Entry 6SL5 (electron microscopy, 2.84 A resolution); this record covers chains B and H of the 19 polymer chains in the assembly.

== Chain B ==
Name: Photosystem I P700 chlorophyll a apoprotein A2
Source organism: Dunaliella salina
Notes: EC 1.97.1.12
UniProtKB: D0FXZ0 (D0FXZ0_DUNSA); numbering as in UniProt (aligned over 3-735)
Chain sequence (733 residues; each row starts with the number of its first residue):
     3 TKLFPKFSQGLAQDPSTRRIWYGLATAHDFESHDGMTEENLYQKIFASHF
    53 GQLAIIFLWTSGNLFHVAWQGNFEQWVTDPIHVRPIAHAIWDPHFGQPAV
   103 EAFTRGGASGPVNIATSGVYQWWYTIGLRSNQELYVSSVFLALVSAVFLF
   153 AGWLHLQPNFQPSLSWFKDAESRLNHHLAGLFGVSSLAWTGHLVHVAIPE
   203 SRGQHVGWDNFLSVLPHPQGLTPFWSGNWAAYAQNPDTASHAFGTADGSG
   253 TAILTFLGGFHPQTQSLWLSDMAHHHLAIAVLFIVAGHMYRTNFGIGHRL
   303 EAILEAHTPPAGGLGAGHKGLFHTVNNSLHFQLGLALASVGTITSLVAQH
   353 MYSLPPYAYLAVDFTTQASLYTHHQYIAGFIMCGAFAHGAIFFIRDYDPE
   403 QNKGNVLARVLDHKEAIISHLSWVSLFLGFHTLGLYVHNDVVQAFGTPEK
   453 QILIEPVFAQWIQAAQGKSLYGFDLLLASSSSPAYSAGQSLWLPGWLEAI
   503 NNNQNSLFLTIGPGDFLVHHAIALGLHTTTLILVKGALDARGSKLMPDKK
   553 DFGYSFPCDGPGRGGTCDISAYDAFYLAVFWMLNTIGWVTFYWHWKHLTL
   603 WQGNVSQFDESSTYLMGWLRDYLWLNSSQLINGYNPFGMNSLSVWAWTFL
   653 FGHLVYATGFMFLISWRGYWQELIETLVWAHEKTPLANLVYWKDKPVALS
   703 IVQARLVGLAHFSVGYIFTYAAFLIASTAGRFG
Metal / ion sites: chlorophyll a Mg near D94 (its only coordinating residue here); Ca2+ near E135 (its only coordinating residue here); 4Fe-4S cluster Fe: C560, C569 (shared with 2 residues of chain A)
Residues lining bound ligands:
  - 1,2-diacyl-glycerol-3-sn-phosphate (3PH): K8, K46, I57
  - beta-carotene (BCR), molecule 1: F6, I22, L26, V692
  - beta-carotene (BCR), molecule 2: L55, I58, F59, W61, F150, G182, L183, V186, S187
  - beta-carotene (BCR), molecule 3: F59, T62, L66, W124, W125, I128, L130, S139, F142, L143, W210
  - beta-carotene (BCR), molecule 4: L189, L223, F226, L279, V283, I286, V287, H290
  - beta-carotene (BCR), molecule 5: H332, F333, G336, L337, A340, T344, M384, A387, F388, G391, F394, F395, L409, A539
  - beta-carotene (BCR), molecule 6: F388, L409, V412, V536, L540
  - beta-carotene (BCR), molecule 7: F429, H433, L437, I454, I456, F518, H522
  - beta-carotene (BCR), molecule 8: W649, T650, F653, W672, L675, I676, L679, F720
  - beta-carotene (BCR), molecule 9: P687, L688, A689
  - chlorophyll a isomer (CL0): L621, L625, W626
  - chlorophyll a (CLA), molecule 1: F6, K8, F9, G25, L26, A29, H30, F32, H35, K46, S50, G53, Q54, I57
  - chlorophyll a (CLA), molecule 2: T19, I22, W23, L679, V680, H683, V692, Y693, W694, K695, D696, P698, V699, L701
  - chlorophyll a (CLA), molecule 3: W23, F653, L656, V657, T660, M663, F664, L701, V709, A712, H713, V716
  - chlorophyll a (CLA), molecule 4: L26, A27, A29, H30, D31, H332, L335, L339, F382, I383, C385, G386, A389, H390, I393, R397, Y556, Y574, F577, V716, F720
  - chlorophyll a (CLA), molecule 5: H30, F32, E33, Y44, I47, S50, H51, Q54, L55, I58, F169, R175, H179, L183, F184, L331, H332, Q334, L335, A338, L339, V342
  - chlorophyll a (CLA), molecule 6: H30, Q54, I57, I58, W61, F382, I383
  - chlorophyll a (CLA), molecule 7: F48, F52, V149, F150, A153, L156, H157, N161, F162, P164, W168
  - chlorophyll a (CLA), molecule 8: F48, H51, F52, L55, W124, W168, F169, D171, S174, R175, H178, H179, G182, L183, F184, I345, Y359
  - chlorophyll a (CLA), molecule 9: F59, W61, T62, S119, G120, V121, W124, S187, A190, V342, I345, T346, V349, M353, Y359, L372, H375, H376, I379, I383
  - chlorophyll a (CLA), molecule 10: L60, W61, G64, F67, H68, W71, Q72, H90, A91, A144, S147, A148
  - chlorophyll a (CLA), molecule 11: W61, N65, H68, A89, H90, N115, I116, A117, T118, S119, V121, V646, W647, F720
  - chlorophyll a (CLA), molecule 12: W61, N65, T118, S119, S371, T374, H375, Y378, I379, F382, W647, I719, F720, Y722, A723, L726, I727
  - chlorophyll a (CLA), molecule 13: H90, A91, I92, W93, D94, H96, F97, F105, N115, S645, V646, W649
  - chlorophyll a (CLA), molecule 14: W124, T127, I128, L183, F184, S187, S188, W191, L195, M274, H277, H278, I281, F285, I345, L348, V349, H352, M353, P358, Y359
  - chlorophyll a (CLA), molecule 15: I128, G129, L130, E135, S139, F142, V146, F150, S187, A190, W191, G193, H194, H197, V198, V208, G209, W210, F213
  - chlorophyll a (CLA), molecule 16: W168, D171, S174, H178, T294, N295, F296
  - chlorophyll a (CLA), molecule 17: A172, R175, L176, H179, F184, L302, L306, F324, V327, N328, L337, A338, S341, V342, I345
  - chlorophyll a (CLA), molecule 18: L176, L180, F184, L284, F285, A288, M291, Y292, L302, I305
  - chlorophyll a (CLA), molecule 19: N177, H178, A181, G182, V186, H290, Y292, R293, T294, F296, I298, G299
  - chlorophyll a (CLA), molecule 20: L189, A190, T192, G193, V196, H197, F213, L214, V216, L217, P218, H219, G222, L223, W227, Y234, L256, L279
  - chlorophyll a (CLA), molecule 21: F226, W231, A232, Y234, L256, F258, H276, L279, A280, V283, L284, V287, L493
  - chlorophyll a (CLA), molecule 22: T257, F258, L259, G260, G261, L269, D273, M274, H276, H277, A280, I281, L284, H352, L356, W494, W498
  - chlorophyll a (CLA), molecule 23: L284, V287, M291, H300, A304, I305, A308, H309
  - chlorophyll a (CLA), molecule 24: V287, H290, M291, I298, G299, H300
  - chlorophyll a (CLA), molecule 25: I305, L306, H309, L316, H320, L323, V327, F333, V408, L409, V412
  - chlorophyll a (CLA), molecule 26: A308, H309, T310, P311, P312, G315, L316, H320
  - chlorophyll a (CLA), molecule 27: G315, L316, V408, R411, V412, H415, A418, I419, H422
  - chlorophyll a (CLA), molecule 28: L337, S341, T344, L348, Q351, H352, Y354, S355, L356, F510
  - chlorophyll a (CLA), molecule 29: T344, S347, L348, Q351, Q377, G381, M384, F388, L528, T531, T532, L535, M584, I588
  - chlorophyll a (CLA), molecule 30: Q351, Y354, Y373, Q377, A461, I464, Q465, F510, L511, I513, H521, I524, L528, V591, Y594, W595, K598
  - chlorophyll a (CLA), molecule 31: A418, H422, W425
  - chlorophyll a (CLA), molecule 32: I419, L423, V426, A525, L528, H529, T532
  - chlorophyll a (CLA), molecule 33: S421, S424, W425, L428, F432
  - chlorophyll a (CLA), molecule 34: S424, S427, L428, G431, F432, L435, L526, T530, L533, I534, L579, F582, W583
  - chlorophyll a (CLA), molecule 35: W425, L428, F429, F432, H433
  - chlorophyll a (CLA), molecule 36: W425, V426, F429, L430, E457, P458, V459, F460, A461, I513, F518, H521, H522, A525, H529
  - chlorophyll a (CLA), molecule 37: F432, H433, G436, L437, V439, H440, V443, V444, F447, K452, I454
  - chlorophyll a (CLA), molecule 38: T434, L435, Y438, V520, A523, L526, N586, W590, F593, L617, W620, L625, S629, I633, F651, H655, Y658, Y718, T721, Y722, F725
  - chlorophyll a (CLA), molecule 39: L435, V439, D442, L526, F582, W583, N586, W590, L617, L621, L625, Y658, F714
  - chlorophyll a (CLA), molecule 40: V459, F460, W463, L477
  - chlorophyll a (CLA), molecule 41: W463, I464, A467, Q468, L478, L479, W494, L495, W498
  - chlorophyll a (CLA), molecule 42: L478, P485, A486, A489, G490, L493, W494
  - chlorophyll a (CLA), molecule 43: W649, L652, F653, H655, L656, A659, F662
  - chlorophyll a (CLA), molecule 44: L656, A659, T660, F662, M663, I666, Y671, W672, L675
  - chlorophyll a (CLA), molecule 45: L679, A682, H683, T686, A689, V692
  - chlorophyll a (CLA), molecule 46: W681, A682, K685, T686, P687
  - dodecyl-alpha-D-maltoside (LMU): S132, Q134, E135, H207, W210, D211
  - lutein (LUT; (3r,3'r,6s)-4,5-didehydro-5,6-dihydro-beta,beta-carotene-3,3'-diol): A148, F152, W155
  - P3H ([(2R)-1-nonanoyloxy-3-[oxidanyl-[(2R,3S,5R,6R)-2,3,4,5,6-pentakis(oxidanyl)cyclohexyl]oxy-phosphoryl]oxy-propan-2-yl] (5Z,8Z)-heptadeca-5,8-dienoate): Q134, V138, V141, F142, L145
  - phylloquinone (PQN): W23, L26, M663, F664, S667, W668, R669, W672, I676, A700, L701, S702, A706
  - phosphatidylethanolamine (PTY): W210, D211, N212, F213, L214
  - 4Fe-4S cluster (SF4): P559, C560, G562, P563, T568, C569, W668, I703, R707

== Chain H ==
Name: PsaH
Source organism: Dunaliella salina
Chain sequence (92 residues; numbered 53 to 144; the number before each row is that of its first residue):
    53 KYFDVQDLENTTGAWDLYGVDEMKRYPGLQEEFFQRATDAVSRREALNGF
   103 VALSAGVASIALFGKGASTLELPIGTKGPRMEKTENGKGGIL
Residues lining bound ligands:
  - Tripalmitoylglycerol (4RF): E97, N100, A104
  - beta-carotene (BCR): L81, F85, R88
  - chlorophyll a (CLA), molecule 1: R77, Y78, Q82, F86
  - chlorophyll a (CLA), molecule 2: P79, G80, L81, Q82, F85, F86
  - chlorophyll a (CLA), molecule 3: F85, R88, A89, V93, F102
  - chlorophyll a (CLA), molecule 4: F102, S106, V109, A113, L114

== How chain B and chain H interact ==
Contacting residue pairs (47; chain B residue first):
  I83(B) - L144(H)
  H84(B) - I143(H)
  H84(B) - L144(H)  hydrogen bond (backbone-backbone)
  V85(B) - I143(H)  hydrophobic
  V85(B) - L144(H)
  R86(B) - E137(H)
  R86(B) - I143(H)
  R86(B) - L144(H)
  W93(B) - L114(H)  hydrophobic
  W93(B) - K117(H)
  W93(B) - L124(H)
  D94(B) - L124(H)
  P95(B) - L122(H)
  P95(B) - L124(H)
  F97(B) - E123(H)
  G98(B) - E123(H)
  Q99(B) - E123(H)
  V102(B) - E123(H)
  V102(B) - G127(H)
  V102(B) - T128(H)
  E103(B) - T128(H)
  E103(B) - K129(H)
  E103(B) - R132(H)
  E103(B) - M133(H)
  A104(B) - E134(H)
  T106(B) - T128(H)
  T106(B) - M133(H)
  T106(B) - E134(H)  hydrogen bond (backbone-backbone)
  R107(B) - E134(H)
  G109(B) - K135(H)
  A110(B) - M133(H)
  A110(B) - K135(H)
  S111(B) - T128(H)  hydrogen bond (backbone-side chain)
  G112(B) - T128(H)
  P113(B) - T128(H)
  D365(B) - L144(H)
  N642(B) - E134(H)
  S643(B) - E134(H)  hydrogen bond (backbone-side chain)
  P687(B) - Y70(H)  hydrophobic
  A731(B) - E137(H)
  G732(B) - E137(H)
  G732(B) - N138(H)
  R733(B) - K140(H)
  F734(B) - N138(H)  hydrogen bond (backbone-side chain)
  F734(B) - K140(H)
  G735(B) - N138(H)
  G735(B) - L144(H)
Also at the interface, not in a pair above, chain B (34 interface residues in all): P87, I92, G108, Q604, L644

== Summary ==
The interface between chain B and chain H involves 34 residues on one side and 18 on the other; the contacts
include 5 hydrogen bonds. Polar pairs include S111(B)-T128(H), S643(B)-E134(H) and F734(B)-N138(H).
Chain B is Photosystem I P700 chlorophyll a apoprotein A2 and chain H is PsaH, both from Dunaliella salina;
the structure, Dunaliella Photosystem I Supercomplex, was determined by electron microscopy, deposited
together with 6YXR.
